PDB entry 6HVW | X-ray diffraction, 3.00 A resolution | chains A and G of the 28 polymer chains in the assembly

Chain A:
Molecule: Proteasome subunit alpha type-2
From: Saccharomyces cerevisiae (strain ATCC 204508 / S288c)
Notes: EC 3.4.25.1
Reference sequence: P23639 (PSA2_YEAST); residues 1-250 here = UniProt positions 1-250
Chain sequence (250 residues; numbered 1 to 250; the number before each row is that of its first residue):
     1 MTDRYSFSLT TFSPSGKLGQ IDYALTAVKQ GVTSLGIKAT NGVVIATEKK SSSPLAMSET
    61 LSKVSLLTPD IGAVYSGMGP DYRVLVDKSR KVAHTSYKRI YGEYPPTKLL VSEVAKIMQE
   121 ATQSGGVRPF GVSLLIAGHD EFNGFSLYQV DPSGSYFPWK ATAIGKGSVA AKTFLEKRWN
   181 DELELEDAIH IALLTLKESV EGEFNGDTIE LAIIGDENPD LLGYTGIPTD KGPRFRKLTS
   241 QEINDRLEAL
Curated features (UniProtKB/Swiss-Prot):
  - cross-link: Lys108 (Glycyl lysine isopeptide (Lys-Gly) (interchain with G-Cter in ubiquitin))

Chain G:
Molecule: Proteasome subunit alpha type-1
From: Saccharomyces cerevisiae (strain ATCC 204508 / S288c)
Notes: EC 3.4.25.1
Reference sequence: P21243 (PSA1_YEAST); residues -8 to 243 here correspond to UniProt positions 1-252 (UniProt number = residue number + 9)
Chain sequence (252 residues; row label = number of the first residue in the row; numbers below 1 keep their minus sign (Met-8 is residue -8)):
    -8 MSGAAAASAA GYDRHITIFS PEGRLYQVEY AFKATNQTNI NSLAVRGKDC TVVISQKKVP
    52 DKLLDPTTVS YIFCISRTIG MVVNGPIPDA RNAALRAKAE AAEFRYKYGY DMPCDVLAKR
   112 MANLSQIYTQ RAYMRPLGVI LTFVSVDEEL GPSIYKTDPA GYYVGYKATA TGPKQQEITT
   172 NLENHFKKSK IDHINEESWE KVVEFAITHM IDALGTEFSK NDLEVGVATK DKFFTLSAEN
   232 IEERLVAIAE QD
Disordered / not traced: -8 to 1, 243
Ion coordination: Mg2+: Thr8, Tyr119, Met125

How chain A and chain G interact:
Pairs across the interface (64):
  Thr2(A) - Tyr124(G)
  Asp3(A) - Tyr124(G)
  Tyr5(A) - Ile7(G)
  Tyr5(A) - Ala123(G)  hydrophobic
  Tyr5(A) - Tyr124(G)  hydrophobic
  Leu9(A) - Ile9(G)  hydrophobic
  Leu9(A) - Ala123(G)  hydrophobic
  Gln20(A) - Ile9(G)
  Gln20(A) - Phe10(G)  hydrogen bond (side chain-backbone)
  Tyr23(A) - Phe10(G)
  Tyr23(A) - Ser11(G)
  Tyr23(A) - Pro12(G)  hydrophobic
  Tyr23(A) - Gly14(G)
  Ala24(A) - Phe10(G)  hydrophobic
  Thr26(A) - Pro12(G)
  Thr26(A) - Glu13(G)
  Ala27(A) - Gly14(G)
  Ser52(A) - Tyr153(G)  hydrogen bond
  Pro54(A) - Lys158(G)
  Pro54(A) - Glu174(G)
  Leu55(A) - Tyr157(G)
  Leu55(A) - Lys158(G)  hydrogen bond (backbone-backbone)
  Leu55(A) - Ala159(G)
  Leu55(A) - Thr170(G)
  Leu55(A) - Glu174(G)
  Leu55(A) - Phe177(G)  hydrophobic
  Ala56(A) - Gly156(G)
  Ala56(A) - Tyr157(G)  hydrophobic
  Met57(A) - Val155(G)
  Met57(A) - Gly156(G)  hydrogen bond (backbone-backbone)
  Met57(A) - Tyr157(G)
  Met57(A) - Lys158(G)
  Thr60(A) - Tyr146(G)
  Thr60(A) - Val155(G)
  Thr60(A) - Gly156(G)  hydrogen bond (side chain-backbone)
  Leu61(A) - Tyr153(G)  hydrophobic
  Met78(A) - Phe10(G)  hydrophobic
  Met78(A) - Leu16(G)  hydrophobic
  Pro80(A) - Gln117(G)
  Pro80(A) - Ala151(G)
  Pro80(A) - Gly152(G)
  Pro80(A) - Tyr153(G)
  Asp81(A) - Gln117(G)
  Arg83(A) - Ala113(G)  hydrogen bond (side chain-backbone)
  Arg83(A) - Asn114(G)
  Arg83(A) - Gly152(G)  hydrogen bond (side chain-backbone)
  Arg83(A) - Tyr154(G)
  Val84(A) - Asn114(G)
  Val84(A) - Gln117(G)
  Asp87(A) - Lys110(G)  salt bridge
  Asp87(A) - Asn114(G)
  Ala121(A) - Gln121(G)
  Gly126(A) - Arg122(G)
  Gly126(A) - Ala123(G)  hydrogen bond (backbone-backbone)
  Val127(A) - Gln121(G)
  Val127(A) - Arg122(G)
  Arg128(A) - Thr8(G)
  Arg128(A) - Phe10(G)
  Arg128(A) - Leu16(G)
  Arg128(A) - Thr120(G)  hydrogen bond (side chain-backbone)
  Arg128(A) - Gln121(G)  hydrogen bond (backbone-backbone)
  Pro129(A) - Phe10(G)
  Phe130(A) - Gln121(G)
  Gly131(A) - Phe10(G)
Other interface residues (no listed pair), chain A (31 interface residues in all): Gln30, Ser53
Other interface residues (no listed pair), chain G (33 interface residues in all): Arg37, Leu173

Overview:
31 residues of chain A face 33 of chain G across their interface, with 10 hydrogen bonds and 1 salt bridge.
Polar pairs include Asp87(A)-Lys110(G), Gln20(A)-Phe10(G) and Ser52(A)-Tyr153(G). Thr8(G), Tyr119(G) and
Met125(G) coordinate Mg2+.
Chain A is Proteasome subunit alpha type-2 and chain G is Proteasome subunit alpha type-1, both from
Saccharomyces cerevisiae (strain ATCC 204508 / S288c); the structure, Yeast 20S proteasome with human beta2i
(1-53) in complex with 43, was determined by X-ray diffraction together with 6HTB, 6HTC, 6HTD, 6HTP, 6HTR,
6HUB and 30 further entries from the same study.
